Entry 7BCO (X-ray diffraction, 2.00 A resolution); this record covers chain A.

# Chain A
Molecule: Putative TRAP transporter solute receptor DctP
Organism: Advenella mimigardefordensis DPN7
UniProtKB: R4JTF7 (R4JTF7_9BURK); residues 3-341 here correspond to UniProt positions 1-339 (UniProt number = residue number - 2)
Sequence (339 residues; each row starts with the number of its first residue):
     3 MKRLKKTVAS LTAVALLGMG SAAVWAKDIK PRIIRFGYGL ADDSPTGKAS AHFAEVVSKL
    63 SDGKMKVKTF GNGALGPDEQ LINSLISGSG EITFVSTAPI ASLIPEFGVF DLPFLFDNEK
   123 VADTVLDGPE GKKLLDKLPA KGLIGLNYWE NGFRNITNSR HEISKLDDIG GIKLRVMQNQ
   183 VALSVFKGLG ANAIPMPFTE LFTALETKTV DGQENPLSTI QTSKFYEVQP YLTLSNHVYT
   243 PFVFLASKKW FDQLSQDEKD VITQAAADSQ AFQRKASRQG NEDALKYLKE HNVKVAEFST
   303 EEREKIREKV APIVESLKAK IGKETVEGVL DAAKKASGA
Disordered / not traced: 3-29, 340-341
Small-molecule neighbours: D-foconate (TF8; (2R,3S,4S,5S)-2,3,4,5-tetrahydroxyhexanoic acid): Gly41, Leu42, Asp80, Phe96, Ser98, Asn153, Arg156, Arg177, Met179, Phe200, Glu216, Asn217, Phe244
Reported in the primary citation:
  - binding site for D-foconate: Gly41, Asp80, Ser98, Asn153, Arg156, Arg177, Asn217
  - mutagenesis - G41V: decreased binding to D-foconate
  - mutagenesis - F200I: abolished binding to D-foconate
  - mutagenesis - D80L: decreased stability

# In short
Bound to chain A: D-foconate. The paper reports a binding site for D-foconate at Gly41, Asp80 and Ser98 among
others; G41V reduces binding to D-foconate; 3 substitutions were tested in all.
Chain A is Putative TRAP transporter solute receptor DctP (Advenella mimigardefordensis DPN7); the structure,
Crystal structure of the sugar acid binding protein DctPAm from Advenella mimigardefordensis strain DPN7T in
complex ..., was determined by X-ray diffraction together with 7BCN, 7BCP, 7BCR and 7BBR from the same study.
